6M6P - chain A; structure by X-ray diffraction, 2.27 A resolution.

Chain A:
Name: laminarinase
Organism: Aquimarina sp
Notes: engineered mutation(s): E135A
Sequence (243 residues; each row starts with the number of its first residue):
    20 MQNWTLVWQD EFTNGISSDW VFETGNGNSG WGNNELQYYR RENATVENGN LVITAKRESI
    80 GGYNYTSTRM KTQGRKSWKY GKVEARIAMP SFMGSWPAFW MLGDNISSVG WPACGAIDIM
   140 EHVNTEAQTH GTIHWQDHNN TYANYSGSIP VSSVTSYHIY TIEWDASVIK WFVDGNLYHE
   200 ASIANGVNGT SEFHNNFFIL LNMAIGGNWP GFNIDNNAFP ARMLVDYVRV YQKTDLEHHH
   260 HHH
Not modelled in the structure: 20-21, 253-262
Metal / ion sites: Ca2+: Glu30, Gly68, Asp245
Reported in the primary citation:
  - conformationally variable residues (side-chain flip): Trp130
  - binding site for beta-D-glucopyranose: Asn47, Asn52, Arg88, Trp130
  - binding site for alpha-D-glucopyranose: Trp115, Trp119
  - catalytic residues: Trp130

Summary:
Glu30, Gly68 and Asp245 form the Ca2+ site. The paper reports the catalytic residue Trp130; a binding site for
beta-D-glucopyranose at Asn47, Asn52 and Arg88 among others.
Chain A is laminarinase (Aquimarina sp); the structure, Structure of Marine bacterial laminarinase mutant
E135A in complex with 1,3-beta-cellotriosyl-glucose, was determined by X-ray diffraction together with 6JIA,
6JH5 and 6JHJ from the same study.
